PDB entry 7QJ0 | electron microscopy, 5.32 A resolution (low resolution: residue-level contacts below are approximate; hydrogen-bond / salt-bridge calls are withheld) | chains G and U of the 16 polymer chains in the assembly

== Chain G ==
Protein: Gamma-tubulin complex component 2
From: Homo sapiens
Reference sequence: Q9BSJ2 (GCP2_HUMAN); residues 1-902 here = UniProt positions 1-902
Chain sequence (902 residues; row label = number of the first residue in the row):
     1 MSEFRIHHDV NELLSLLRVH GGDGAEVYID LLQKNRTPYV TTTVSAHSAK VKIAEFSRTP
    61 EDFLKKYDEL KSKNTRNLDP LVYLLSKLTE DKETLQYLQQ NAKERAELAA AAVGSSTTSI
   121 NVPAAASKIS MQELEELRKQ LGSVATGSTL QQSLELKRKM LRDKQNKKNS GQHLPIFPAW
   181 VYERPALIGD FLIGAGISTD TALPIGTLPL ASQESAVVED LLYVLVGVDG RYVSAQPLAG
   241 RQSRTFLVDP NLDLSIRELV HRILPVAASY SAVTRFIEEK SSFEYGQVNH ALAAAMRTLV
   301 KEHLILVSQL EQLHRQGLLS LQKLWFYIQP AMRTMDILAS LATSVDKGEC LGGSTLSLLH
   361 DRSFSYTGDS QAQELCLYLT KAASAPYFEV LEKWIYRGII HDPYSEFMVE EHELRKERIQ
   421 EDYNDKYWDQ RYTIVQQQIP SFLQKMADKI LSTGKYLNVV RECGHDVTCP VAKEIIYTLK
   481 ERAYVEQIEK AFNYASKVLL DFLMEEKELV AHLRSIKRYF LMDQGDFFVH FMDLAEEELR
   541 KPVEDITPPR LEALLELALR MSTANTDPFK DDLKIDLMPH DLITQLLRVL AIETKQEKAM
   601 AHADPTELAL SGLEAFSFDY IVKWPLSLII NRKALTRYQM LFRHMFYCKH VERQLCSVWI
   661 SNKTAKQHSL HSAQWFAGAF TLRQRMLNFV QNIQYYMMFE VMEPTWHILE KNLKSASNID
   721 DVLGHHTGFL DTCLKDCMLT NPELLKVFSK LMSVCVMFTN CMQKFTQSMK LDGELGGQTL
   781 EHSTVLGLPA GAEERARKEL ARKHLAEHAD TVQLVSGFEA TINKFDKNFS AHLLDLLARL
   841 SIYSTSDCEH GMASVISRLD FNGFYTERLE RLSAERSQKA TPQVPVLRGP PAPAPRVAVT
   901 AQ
Disordered / not traced: 1-149, 192-200, 587-606, 664-673, 772-813, 845-850, 873-902
Curated features (UniProtKB/Swiss-Prot):
  - modified residue: Tyr83 (Phosphotyrosine)
  - natural variant: Arg297 (R297C: In CDCBM15; uncertain significance), Arg333 (R333C: In CDCBM15; uncertain significance), Ala615 (A615P: In CDCBM15; uncertain significance)

== Chain U ==
Protein: Tubulin gamma-1 chain
From: Homo sapiens
Reference sequence: P23258 (TBG1_HUMAN); residue numbers follow UniProt; this construct covers 1-451
Chain sequence (451 residues; each row starts with the number of its first residue):
     1 MPREIITLQL GQCGNQIGFE FWKQLCAEHG ISPEGIVEEF ATEGTDRKDV FFYQADDEHY
    61 IPRAVLLDLE PRVIHSILNS PYAKLYNPEN IYLSEHGGGA GNNWASGFSQ GEKIHEDIFD
   121 IIDREADGSD SLEGFVLCHS IAGGTGSGLG SYLLERLNDR YPKKLVQTYS VFPNQDEMSD
   181 VVVQPYNSLL TLKRLTQNAD CVVVLDNTAL NRIATDRLHI QNPSFSQINQ LVSTIMSAST
   241 TTLRYPGYMN NDLIGLIASL IPTPRLHFLM TGYTPLTTDQ SVASVRKTTV LDVMRRLLQP
   301 KNVMVSTGRD RQTNHCYIAI LNIIQGEVDP TQVHKSLQRI RERKLANFIP WGPASIQVAL
   361 SRKSPYLPSA HRVSGLMMAN HTSISSLFER TCRQYDKLRK REAFLEQFRK EDMFKDNFDE
   421 MDTSREIVQQ LIDEYHAATR PDYISWGTQE Q
Disordered / not traced: 1-2, 42-44, 94-100, 178-179, 280-286, 307-312, 448-451
Curated features (UniProtKB/Swiss-Prot):
  - binding site (GTP): Ala142 to Gly148
  - modified residue: Ser131 (Phosphoserine)
  - natural variant: Tyr92 (Y92C: In CDCBM4), Thr331 (T331P: In CDCBM4), Leu387 (L387P: In CDCBM4)

== Interface between chain G and chain U ==
Pairs across the interface (57):
  Leu521(G) - Tyr248(U)
  Met522(G) - Tyr248(U)
  Asp523(G) - Gly247(U)
  Asp523(G) - Tyr248(U)
  Gln524(G) - Gly247(U)
  Gln524(G) - Tyr248(U)
  Gly525(G) - Gly247(U)
  Gly525(G) - Tyr248(U)
  Gly525(G) - Asn251(U)
  Asp526(G) - Arg47(U)
  Asp526(G) - Pro246(U)
  Asp526(G) - Asn251(U)
  Val529(G) - Arg3(U)
  His530(G) - Arg3(U)
  His530(G) - Arg47(U)
  Thr563(G) - Thr45(U)
  Thr563(G) - Asp46(U)
  Thr563(G) - Arg47(U)
  Thr563(G) - Pro246(U)
  Lys649(G) - Tyr248(U)
  Cys656(G) - Ile254(U)
  Trp659(G) - Ile261(U)
  Lys663(G) - Pro264(U)
  Lys663(G) - Arg265(U)
  Gln674(G) - Trp446(U)
  Thr681(G) - Trp351(U)
  Gln684(G) - Ala258(U)
  Gln684(G) - Ser259(U)
  Gln684(G) - Ile261(U)
  Arg685(G) - Pro353(U)
  Leu687(G) - Ala258(U)
  Asn688(G) - Gln357(U)
  Gln691(G) - Asn250(U)
  Gln691(G) - Ser259(U)
  Gln691(G) - Gln357(U)
  Tyr695(G) - Asn250(U)
  Tyr695(G) - Val358(U)
  Met698(G) - Tyr248(U)
  Phe699(G) - Met249(U)
  Phe699(G) - Pro330(U)
  Glu703(G) - Pro330(U)
  Pro704(G) - Pro330(U)
  Ser854(G) - His334(U)
  Ser854(G) - Gln338(U)
  Ser857(G) - Gln338(U)
  Ser857(G) - Arg341(U)
  Arg858(G) - Leu337(U)
  Arg858(G) - Val358(U)
  Phe861(G) - Arg341(U)
  Phe861(G) - Ser355(U)
  Phe861(G) - Ile356(U)
  Asn862(G) - Pro350(U)
  Asn862(G) - Gly352(U)
  Asn862(G) - Pro353(U)
  Asn862(G) - Ala354(U)
  Asn862(G) - Ser355(U)
  Phe864(G) - Pro353(U)
Other interface residues (no listed pair), chain G (34 interface residues in all): Glu652, Asn662, Phe680
Other interface residues (no listed pair), chain U (36 interface residues in all): Ala199, Asp200, Gly255, Pro262, Leu360

== In short ==
34 residues of chain G and 36 residues of chain U are in contact. From UniProt: 7 GTP-binding residues on
chain U.
Here chain G is Gamma-tubulin complex component 2 and chain U is Tubulin gamma-1 chain, both from Homo
sapiens. Entry 7QJ0 (Structure of recombinant human gamma-Tubulin Ring Complex 6-spoked assembly intermediate
(spokes 7-12)) was determined by electron microscopy together with 7QJ1, 7QJ2, 7QJ3, 7QJ4, 7QJD and 7QJE from
the same study.
